Entry 4KPY (X-ray diffraction, 2.41 A resolution); this record covers chains A and D of the 4 polymer chains in the assembly.

[Chain A]
Protein: Uncharacterized protein
From: Thermus thermophilus
UniProt: Q746M7 (Q746M7_THET2); numbering as in UniProt (aligned over 1-685)
Amino-acid sequence (685 residues; numbered 1 to 685; the number before each row is that of its first residue):
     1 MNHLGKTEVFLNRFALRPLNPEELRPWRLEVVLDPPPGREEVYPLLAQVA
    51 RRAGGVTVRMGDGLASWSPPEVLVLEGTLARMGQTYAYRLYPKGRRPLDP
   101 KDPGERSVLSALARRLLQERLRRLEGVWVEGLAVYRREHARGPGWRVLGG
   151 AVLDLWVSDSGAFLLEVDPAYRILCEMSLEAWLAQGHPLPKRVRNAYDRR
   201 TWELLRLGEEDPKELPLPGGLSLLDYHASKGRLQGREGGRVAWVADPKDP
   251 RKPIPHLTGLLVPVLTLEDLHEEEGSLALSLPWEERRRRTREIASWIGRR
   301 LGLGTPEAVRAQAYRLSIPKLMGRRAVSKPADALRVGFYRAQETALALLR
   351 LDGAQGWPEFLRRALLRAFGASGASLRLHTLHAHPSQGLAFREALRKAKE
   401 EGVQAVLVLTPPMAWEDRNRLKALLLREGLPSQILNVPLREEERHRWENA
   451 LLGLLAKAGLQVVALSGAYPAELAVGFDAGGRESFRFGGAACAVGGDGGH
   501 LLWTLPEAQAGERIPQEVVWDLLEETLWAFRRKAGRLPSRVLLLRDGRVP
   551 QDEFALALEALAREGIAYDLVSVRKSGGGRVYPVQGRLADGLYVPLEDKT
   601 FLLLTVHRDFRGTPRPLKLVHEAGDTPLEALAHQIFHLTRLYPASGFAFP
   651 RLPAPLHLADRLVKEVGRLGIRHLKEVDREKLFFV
Not modelled in the structure: 248-251, 271-275
Swiss-Prot annotation at these positions:
  - active site: Asp478, Glu512, Asp546, Asp660
  - binding site (Mn(2+)): Asp478, Asp546, Asp660, Val685
  - mutagenesis: Arg172 (R172A: Reduced cleavage of target RNA; further decreased when associated with A-548), Tyr197 (Y197A: No change in cleavage of target RNA; when associated with 226-AHASKGA-232), Tyr226 to Arg232 (No change in cleavage of target RNA), Arg232 (R232A: No change in cleavage of target RNA), Arg418 to Lys422 (No cleavage of target RNA), Lys422 (K422A: No cleavage of target RNA), Lys457 (K457A: No cleavage of target RNA; when associated with 418-ANRLA-422), Asp478 (D478A: No cleavage of target RNA. No cleavage of tDNA, no DNA associates with TtAgo in E.coli; when associated with A-546 ...), Glu512 (E512A: No cleavage of tDNA), Asp546 (D546A: No cleavage of target RNA. No cleavage of tDNA, no DNA associates with TtAgo in E.coli; when associated with A-478 ...), Arg548 (R548A: Poor cleavage of target RNA), Asp660 (D660A: Poor cleavage of target RNA. No cleavage of tDNA)
Ion coordination: Mn2+ site 1: Asp478, Asp660 (shared with DT10(D) of chain D); Mn2+ site 2: Asp478, Asp546 (shared with DT10(D) of chain D; 1 residue of chain N); Mn2+ site 3: Val685 (shared with 2 residues of chain C)
Small-molecule neighbours: thymidine-5'-phosphate (TMP): Asn195, Tyr197, Arg200, Trp202, Leu217, Pro218, Leu223, Tyr226, His227, Arg232, Ile254, Pro255, His256

[Chain D]
Molecule: 10-nt DNA strand
Sequence (10 nucleotides; numbered 10 to 19; the number before each row is that of its first residue):
    10 TACTACCTCG
Ion coordination: Mn2+ site 1: DT10 (shared with Asp478(A), Asp660(A) of chain A)

[Chain A / chain D interface]
Pairs across the interface (31):
  Leu267(A) with DA14(D), sugar contact
  Glu268(A) with DT13(D), phosphate contact; DA14(D), sugar contact
  Ser328(A) with DG19(D), sugar contact
  Lys329(A) with DG19(D), salt bridge to the phosphate
  Trp415(A) with DC12(D), phosphate contact; DT13(D), hydrogen bond to the phosphate
  His445(A) with DC18(D), stacking on the base
  Asp478(A) with DT10(D), phosphate contact
  Ala479(A) with DT10(D), sugar contact
  Gly480(A) with DA11(D), phosphate contact
  Gly481(A) with DT10(D), phosphate contact; DA11(D), hydrogen bond to the phosphate
  Arg486(A) with DT10(D), hydrogen bond to the sugar
  Asp546(A) with DT10(D), phosphate contact
  Lys575(A) with DT10(D), salt bridge to the phosphate
  Asp590(A) with DG19(D), hydrogen bond to the base
  Val606(A) with DG19(D), base contact
  His607(A) with DG19(D), hydrogen bond to the base
  Arg608(A) with DG19(D), hydrogen bond to the sugar
  Phe610(A) with DC16(D), base contact; DT17(D), sugar contact
  Arg640(A) with DG19(D), base contact
  Phe647(A) with DC18(D), base contact; DG19(D), sugar contact
  Ala648(A) with DG19(D), base contact
  Phe649(A) with DG19(D), base contact
  Asp660(A) with DT10(D), phosphate contact
  Lys664(A) with DT10(D), salt bridge to the phosphate; DA11(D), salt bridge to the phosphate
  Arg668(A) with DC12(D), phosphate contact
Interface residues without a listed pair, chain A (28 interface residues in all): Lys191, Arg482, Arg611

[Summary]
28 residues of chain A and 9 residues of chain D are in contact, with 6 hydrogen bonds, 4 salt bridges and 1
aromatic stacking contact. Polar pairs include Asp590(A)-DG19(D), His607(A)-DG19(D) and Arg486(A)-DT10(D).
Bound to chain A: thymidine-5'-phosphate.
Chain A is Uncharacterized protein (Thermus thermophilus) and chain D is a 10-nt DNA strand; the structure,
DNA binding protein and DNA complex structure, was determined by X-ray diffraction together with 4N41, 4N47,
4N76, 4NCA and 4NCB from the same study.
